PDB entry 5CWS | X-ray diffraction, 3.77 A resolution | chains D and F of the 6 polymer chains in the assembly

# Chain D
Name: Nucleoporin NUP49
Organism: Chaetomium thermophilum
UniProtKB: G0S4X2 (NUP49_CHATD); the author numbering skips numbers that UniProt does not, so the offset changes along the chain: 246-414 = UniProt 246-414; 417-472 = UniProt 415-470
Sequence (227 residues; each row starts with the number of its first residue; note: 2 numbers in that range are skipped by the numbering (no residue carries them; nothing is unmodelled there)):
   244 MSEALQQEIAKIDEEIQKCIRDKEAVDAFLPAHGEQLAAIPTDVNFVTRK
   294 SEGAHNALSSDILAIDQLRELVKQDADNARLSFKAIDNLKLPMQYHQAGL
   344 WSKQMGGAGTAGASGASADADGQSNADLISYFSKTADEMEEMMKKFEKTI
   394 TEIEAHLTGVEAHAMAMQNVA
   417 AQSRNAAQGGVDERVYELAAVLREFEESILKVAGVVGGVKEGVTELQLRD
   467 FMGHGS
Disordered / not traced: 244, 335-366, 417-426, 469-472
Sequence notes: initiating methionine (244); expression tag (245)

# Chain F
Name: Nucleoporin NIC96
Organism: Chaetomium thermophilum (strain DSM 1495 / CBS 144.50 / IMI 039719)
UniProtKB: G0S024 (NIC96_CHATD); residues 141-213 here correspond to UniProt positions 139-211 (UniProt number = residue number - 2)
Sequence (74 residues; each row starts with the number of its first residue):
   140 SALFDSLLARNKKQAEGETALGELPSLQLGLADLRQRLRKLGPSSDRPIE
   190 PGKAHYFLAASGVDPGAAVRDLGA
Disordered / not traced: 140, 181-213
Sequence notes: expression tag (140)

# How chain D and chain F interact
Contacting residue pairs (21):
  R292(D) - A141(F)
  K293(D) - A141(F)
  E295(D) - L142(F)
  G296(D) - A141(F)
  G296(D) - L142(F)
  G296(D) - S145(F)
  N299(D) - L142(F)
  N299(D) - S145(F)
  S303(D) - R149(F)  hydrogen bond
  F389(D) - L163(F)  hydrophobic
  H399(D) - L166(F)
  E433(D) - A171(F)
  E433(D) - R174(F)  salt bridge
  A436(D) - R174(F)
  V437(D) - R174(F)
  E440(D) - R174(F)  salt bridge
  E440(D) - R178(F)
  F441(D) - L177(F)  hydrophobic
  E443(D) - R178(F)  salt bridge
  S444(D) - L177(F)
  K447(D) - L180(F)
Other interface residues (no listed pair), chain D (21 interface residues in all): Q310, M385, I396, R439, V448
Other interface residues (no listed pair), chain F (17 interface residues in all): F143, L146, L160, E162, Q167, L170

# Overview
21 residues of chain D face 17 of chain F across their interface, with 1 hydrogen bond and 3 salt bridges.
Polar pairs include E433(D)-R174(F), E440(D)-R174(F) and E443(D)-R178(F).
Here chain D is Nucleoporin NUP49 (Chaetomium thermophilum) and chain F is Nucleoporin NIC96 (Chaetomium
thermophilum (strain DSM 1495 / CBS 144.50 / IMI 039719)). Entry 5CWS (Crystal structure of the intact
Chaetomium thermophilum Nsp1-Nup49-Nup57 channel nucleoporin heterotrimer bound to its Nic96 nuclear ...) was
determined by X-ray diffraction together with 4JO7, 4JO9 and 5CWW from the same study.
